8KI8 - chains A and E; structure by electron microscopy, 3.20 A resolution.

Chain A:
Name: RNA-directed RNA polymerase L
From: Orthotospovirus tomatomaculae
UniProtKB: A0A7G8JUQ9 (A0A7G8JUQ9_TSWV); numbering as in UniProt (aligned over 316-2090)
Sequence (1775 residues; numbered 316 to 2090; the number before each row is that of its first residue):
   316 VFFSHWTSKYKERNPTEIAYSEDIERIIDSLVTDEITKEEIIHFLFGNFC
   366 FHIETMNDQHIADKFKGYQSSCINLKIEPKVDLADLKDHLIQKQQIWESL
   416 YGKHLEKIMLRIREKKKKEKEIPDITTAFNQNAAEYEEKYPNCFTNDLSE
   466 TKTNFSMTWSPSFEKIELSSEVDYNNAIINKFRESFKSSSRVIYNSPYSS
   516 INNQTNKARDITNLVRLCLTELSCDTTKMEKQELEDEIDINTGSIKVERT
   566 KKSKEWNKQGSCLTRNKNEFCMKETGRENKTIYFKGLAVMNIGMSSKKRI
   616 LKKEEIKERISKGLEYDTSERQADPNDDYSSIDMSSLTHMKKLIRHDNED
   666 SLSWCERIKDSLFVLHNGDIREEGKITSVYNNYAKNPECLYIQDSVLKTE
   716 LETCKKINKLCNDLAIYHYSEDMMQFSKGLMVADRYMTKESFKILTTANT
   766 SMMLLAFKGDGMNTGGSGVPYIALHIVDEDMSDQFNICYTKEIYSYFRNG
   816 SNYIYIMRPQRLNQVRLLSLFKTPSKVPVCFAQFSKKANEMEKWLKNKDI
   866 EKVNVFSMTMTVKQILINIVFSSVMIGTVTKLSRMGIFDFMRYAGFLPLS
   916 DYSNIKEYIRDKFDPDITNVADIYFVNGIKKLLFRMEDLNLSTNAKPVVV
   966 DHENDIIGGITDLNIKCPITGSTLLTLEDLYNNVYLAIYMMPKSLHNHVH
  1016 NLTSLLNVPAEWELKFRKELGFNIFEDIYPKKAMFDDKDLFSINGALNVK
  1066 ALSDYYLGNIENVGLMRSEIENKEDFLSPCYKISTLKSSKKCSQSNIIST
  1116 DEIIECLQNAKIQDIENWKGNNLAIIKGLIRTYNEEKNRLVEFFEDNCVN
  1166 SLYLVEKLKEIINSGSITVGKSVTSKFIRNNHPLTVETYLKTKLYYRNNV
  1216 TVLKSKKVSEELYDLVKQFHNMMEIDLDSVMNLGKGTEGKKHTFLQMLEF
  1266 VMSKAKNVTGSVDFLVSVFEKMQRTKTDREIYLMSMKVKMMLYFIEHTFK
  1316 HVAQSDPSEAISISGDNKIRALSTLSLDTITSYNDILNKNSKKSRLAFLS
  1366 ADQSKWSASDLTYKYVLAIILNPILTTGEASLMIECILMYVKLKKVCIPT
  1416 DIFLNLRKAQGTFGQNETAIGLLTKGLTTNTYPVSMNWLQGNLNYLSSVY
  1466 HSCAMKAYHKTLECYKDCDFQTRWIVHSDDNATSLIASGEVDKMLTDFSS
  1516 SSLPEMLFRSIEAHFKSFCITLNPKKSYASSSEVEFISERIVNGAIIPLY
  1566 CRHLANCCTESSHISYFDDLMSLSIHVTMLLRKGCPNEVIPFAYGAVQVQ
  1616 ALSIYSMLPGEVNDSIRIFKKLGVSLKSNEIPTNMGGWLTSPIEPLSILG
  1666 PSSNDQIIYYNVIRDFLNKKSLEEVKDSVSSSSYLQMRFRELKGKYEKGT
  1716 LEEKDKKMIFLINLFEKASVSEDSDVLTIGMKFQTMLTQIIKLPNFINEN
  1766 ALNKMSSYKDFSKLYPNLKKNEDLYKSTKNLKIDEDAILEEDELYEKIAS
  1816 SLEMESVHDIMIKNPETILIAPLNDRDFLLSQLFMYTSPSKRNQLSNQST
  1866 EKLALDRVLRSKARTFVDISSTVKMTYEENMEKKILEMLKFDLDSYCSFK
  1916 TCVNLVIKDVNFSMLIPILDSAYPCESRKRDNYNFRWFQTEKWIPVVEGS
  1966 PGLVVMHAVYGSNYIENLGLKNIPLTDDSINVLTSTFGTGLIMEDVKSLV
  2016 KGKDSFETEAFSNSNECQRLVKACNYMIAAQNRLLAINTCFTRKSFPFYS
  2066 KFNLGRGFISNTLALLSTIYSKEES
Not modelled in the structure: 482-489, 515-519, 540-577, 608-653, 774-781, 955-969, 1787-1812, 1881-1888
Sequence notes: conflict Gly1984 (Cys in A0A7G8JUQ9)
Reported in the primary citation:
  - binding site for the 10-nt RNA strand (chain E): Tyr455, Lys467, Thr468, Lys656, Arg823, Pro824, Arg826, Arg831, Thr895, Lys896, Leu897, His1015, Thr1018, Lys1291, Glu1432
  - contacts within the chain: Lys1008-Arg1289

Chain E:
Molecule: 10-nt RNA strand
Sequence (10 nucleotides; numbered 1 to 10; the number before each row is that of its first residue):
     1 AGAGCAAUCA

Chain A / chain E interface:
Pairs across the interface (38):
  Tyr455(A) - C5(E)  sugar contact
  Tyr455(A) - A6(E)  hydrogen bond to the phosphate
  Lys467(A) - A3(E)  salt bridge to the phosphate
  Thr468(A) - G2(E)  phosphate contact
  Met472(A) - G2(E)  phosphate contact
  Met472(A) - A3(E)  phosphate contact
  Met605(A) - A1(E)  base contact
  Asn606(A) - A1(E)  base contact
  Asn606(A) - A10(E)  hydrogen bond to the sugar
  Ile607(A) - A10(E)  phosphate contact
  Met655(A) - C5(E)  base contact
  Lys656(A) - C5(E)  base contact
  Ser782(A) - G2(E)  base contact
  Ser782(A) - A10(E)  sugar contact
  Arg823(A) - A1(E)  sugar contact
  Pro824(A) - A1(E)  hydrogen bond to the sugar
  Pro824(A) - G2(E)  sugar contact
  Gln825(A) - A1(E)  base contact
  Gln825(A) - G2(E)  sugar contact
  Arg826(A) - A1(E)  hydrogen bond to the base
  Arg826(A) - G2(E)  hydrogen bond to the sugar
  Arg826(A) - A10(E)  phosphate contact
  Arg831(A) - A3(E)  hydrogen bond to the phosphate
  Arg831(A) - G4(E)  salt bridge to the phosphate
  Lys896(A) - A3(E)  salt bridge to the phosphate
  Lys896(A) - G4(E)  phosphate contact
  Leu897(A) - G4(E)  phosphate contact
  Leu897(A) - C5(E)  phosphate contact
  His1015(A) - G4(E)  hydrogen bond to the sugar
  His1015(A) - A6(E)  sugar contact
  His1015(A) - A7(E)  salt bridge to the phosphate
  Asn1022(A) - A6(E)  hydrogen bond to the base
  Thr1189(A) - C9(E)  phosphate contact
  Phe1428(A) - A7(E)  sugar contact
  Gly1429(A) - A7(E)  base contact
  Glu1432(A) - A6(E)  base contact
  Thr1433(A) - A6(E)  hydrogen bond to the base
  Ile1435(A) - A6(E)  base contact
Interface residues without a listed pair, chain A (33 interface residues in all): Val604, His654, Tyr809, Thr895, Asn1012, Thr1018, Lys1291, Leu1421
Interface residues without a listed pair, chain E (10 interface residues in all): U8

In short:
33 residues of chain A and 10 residues of chain E are in contact, with 9 hydrogen bonds and 4 salt bridges.
Among the polar pairs are Arg826(A)-A1(E), Asn1022(A)-A6(E) and Thr1433(A)-A6(E). From the paper: a binding
site for the 10-nt RNA strand (chain E) at Tyr455(A), Lys467(A) and Thr468(A) among others; contacts within
the chain involving Arg1289(A) and Lys1008(A).
Chain A is RNA-directed RNA polymerase L (Orthotospovirus tomatomaculae) and chain E is a 10-nt RNA strand;
the structure, structure of Tomato spotted wilt virus L protein binding to 5'vRNA, was determined by electron
microscopy (same publication as 9J8V, 8KI9, 8KI6, 8KI7 and 8KIA).
